Entry 2L2I (solution NMR); this record covers chains A and B.

# Chain A
Protein: RNA polymerase II transcription factor B subunit 1
Organism: Saccharomyces cerevisiae S288c
Notes: fragment: PH domain
UniProtKB: P32776 (TFB1_YEAST); numbering as in UniProt (aligned over 2-115)
Chain sequence (115 residues; each row starts with the number of its first residue):
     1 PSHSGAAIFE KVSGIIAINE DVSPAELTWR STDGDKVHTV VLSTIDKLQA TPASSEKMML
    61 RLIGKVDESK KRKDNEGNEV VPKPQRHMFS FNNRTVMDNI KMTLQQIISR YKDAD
Sequence notes: expression tag (1)

# Chain B
Protein: Krueppel-like factor 1
Organism: Homo sapiens
Notes: fragment: Transactivation Domain
UniProtKB: Q13351 (KLF1_HUMAN); residue numbers follow UniProt; this construct covers 51-90
Chain sequence (42 residues; numbered 49 to 90; the number before each row is that of its first residue):
    49 GSLHVKSEDQ PGEEEDDERG ADATWDLDLL LTNFSGPEPG GA
Not modelled in the structure: 49-58, 86-90
Sequence notes: expression tag (49-50)
Curated features (UniProtKB/Swiss-Prot):
  - motif: Ala-71 to Leu-79 (9aaTAD)
  - cross-link: Lys-54 (Glycyl lysine isopeptide (Lys-Gly) (interchain with G-Cter in SUMO))

# Interface between chain A and chain B
Residue-residue contacts (35):
  Asp-46(A) / Asn-81(B)
  Lys-47(A) / Asn-81(B)
  Lys-47(A) / Phe-82(B)
  Leu-48(A) / Asp-76(B)
  Gln-49(A) / Thr-72(B)
  Gln-49(A) / Leu-75(B)
  Gln-49(A) / Asp-76(B)
  Gln-49(A) / Leu-77(B)
  Ala-50(A) / Thr-72(B)
  Ala-50(A) / Leu-75(B)
  Thr-51(A) / Thr-72(B)
  Pro-52(A) / Leu-75(B)
  Ser-55(A) / Ala-71(B)
  Ser-55(A) / Thr-72(B)
  Lys-57(A) / Arg-67(B)
  Lys-57(A) / Gly-68(B)
  Lys-57(A) / Ala-71(B)
  Met-59(A) / Gly-68(B)
  Met-59(A) / Ala-69(B)
  Met-59(A) / Asp-70(B)
  Met-59(A) / Ala-71(B)
  Met-59(A) / Thr-72(B)
  Arg-61(A) / Trp-73(B)
  Val-66(A) / Phe-82(B)
  Met-88(A) / Thr-72(B)
  Met-88(A) / Trp-73(B)
  Ser-90(A) / Asp-64(B)
  Ser-90(A) / Gly-68(B)
  Lys-101(A) / Asp-76(B)
  Gln-105(A) / Asp-76(B)
  Ile-108(A) / Leu-79(B)
  Ser-109(A) / Leu-79(B)
  Ser-109(A) / Thr-80(B)
  Lys-112(A) / Thr-80(B)
  Asp-113(A) / Thr-80(B)
Other interface residues (no listed pair), chain A (22 interface residues in all): Lys-11, Ser-54
Other interface residues (no listed pair), chain B (16 interface residues in all): Glu-62

# In short
Chain A and chain B form an interface of 22 and 16 residues respectively.
Chain A is RNA polymerase II transcription factor B subunit 1 (Saccharomyces cerevisiae S288c) and chain B is
Krueppel-like factor 1 (Homo sapiens); the structure, NMR Structure of the complex between the Tfb1 subunit of
TFIIH and the activation domain of ..., was determined by solution NMR.
